PDB entry 5ZCS | electron microscopy, 4.90 A resolution (low resolution: residue-level contacts below are approximate; hydrogen-bond / salt-bridge calls are withheld) | chains A and C of the 8 polymer chains in the assembly

== Chain A ==
Protein: Serine/threonine-protein kinase mTOR
Source organism: Homo sapiens
Notes: EC 2.7.11.1
UniProtKB: P42345 (MTOR_HUMAN); numbering as in UniProt (aligned over 1-2549)
Amino-acid sequence (2549 residues; each row starts with the number of its first residue):
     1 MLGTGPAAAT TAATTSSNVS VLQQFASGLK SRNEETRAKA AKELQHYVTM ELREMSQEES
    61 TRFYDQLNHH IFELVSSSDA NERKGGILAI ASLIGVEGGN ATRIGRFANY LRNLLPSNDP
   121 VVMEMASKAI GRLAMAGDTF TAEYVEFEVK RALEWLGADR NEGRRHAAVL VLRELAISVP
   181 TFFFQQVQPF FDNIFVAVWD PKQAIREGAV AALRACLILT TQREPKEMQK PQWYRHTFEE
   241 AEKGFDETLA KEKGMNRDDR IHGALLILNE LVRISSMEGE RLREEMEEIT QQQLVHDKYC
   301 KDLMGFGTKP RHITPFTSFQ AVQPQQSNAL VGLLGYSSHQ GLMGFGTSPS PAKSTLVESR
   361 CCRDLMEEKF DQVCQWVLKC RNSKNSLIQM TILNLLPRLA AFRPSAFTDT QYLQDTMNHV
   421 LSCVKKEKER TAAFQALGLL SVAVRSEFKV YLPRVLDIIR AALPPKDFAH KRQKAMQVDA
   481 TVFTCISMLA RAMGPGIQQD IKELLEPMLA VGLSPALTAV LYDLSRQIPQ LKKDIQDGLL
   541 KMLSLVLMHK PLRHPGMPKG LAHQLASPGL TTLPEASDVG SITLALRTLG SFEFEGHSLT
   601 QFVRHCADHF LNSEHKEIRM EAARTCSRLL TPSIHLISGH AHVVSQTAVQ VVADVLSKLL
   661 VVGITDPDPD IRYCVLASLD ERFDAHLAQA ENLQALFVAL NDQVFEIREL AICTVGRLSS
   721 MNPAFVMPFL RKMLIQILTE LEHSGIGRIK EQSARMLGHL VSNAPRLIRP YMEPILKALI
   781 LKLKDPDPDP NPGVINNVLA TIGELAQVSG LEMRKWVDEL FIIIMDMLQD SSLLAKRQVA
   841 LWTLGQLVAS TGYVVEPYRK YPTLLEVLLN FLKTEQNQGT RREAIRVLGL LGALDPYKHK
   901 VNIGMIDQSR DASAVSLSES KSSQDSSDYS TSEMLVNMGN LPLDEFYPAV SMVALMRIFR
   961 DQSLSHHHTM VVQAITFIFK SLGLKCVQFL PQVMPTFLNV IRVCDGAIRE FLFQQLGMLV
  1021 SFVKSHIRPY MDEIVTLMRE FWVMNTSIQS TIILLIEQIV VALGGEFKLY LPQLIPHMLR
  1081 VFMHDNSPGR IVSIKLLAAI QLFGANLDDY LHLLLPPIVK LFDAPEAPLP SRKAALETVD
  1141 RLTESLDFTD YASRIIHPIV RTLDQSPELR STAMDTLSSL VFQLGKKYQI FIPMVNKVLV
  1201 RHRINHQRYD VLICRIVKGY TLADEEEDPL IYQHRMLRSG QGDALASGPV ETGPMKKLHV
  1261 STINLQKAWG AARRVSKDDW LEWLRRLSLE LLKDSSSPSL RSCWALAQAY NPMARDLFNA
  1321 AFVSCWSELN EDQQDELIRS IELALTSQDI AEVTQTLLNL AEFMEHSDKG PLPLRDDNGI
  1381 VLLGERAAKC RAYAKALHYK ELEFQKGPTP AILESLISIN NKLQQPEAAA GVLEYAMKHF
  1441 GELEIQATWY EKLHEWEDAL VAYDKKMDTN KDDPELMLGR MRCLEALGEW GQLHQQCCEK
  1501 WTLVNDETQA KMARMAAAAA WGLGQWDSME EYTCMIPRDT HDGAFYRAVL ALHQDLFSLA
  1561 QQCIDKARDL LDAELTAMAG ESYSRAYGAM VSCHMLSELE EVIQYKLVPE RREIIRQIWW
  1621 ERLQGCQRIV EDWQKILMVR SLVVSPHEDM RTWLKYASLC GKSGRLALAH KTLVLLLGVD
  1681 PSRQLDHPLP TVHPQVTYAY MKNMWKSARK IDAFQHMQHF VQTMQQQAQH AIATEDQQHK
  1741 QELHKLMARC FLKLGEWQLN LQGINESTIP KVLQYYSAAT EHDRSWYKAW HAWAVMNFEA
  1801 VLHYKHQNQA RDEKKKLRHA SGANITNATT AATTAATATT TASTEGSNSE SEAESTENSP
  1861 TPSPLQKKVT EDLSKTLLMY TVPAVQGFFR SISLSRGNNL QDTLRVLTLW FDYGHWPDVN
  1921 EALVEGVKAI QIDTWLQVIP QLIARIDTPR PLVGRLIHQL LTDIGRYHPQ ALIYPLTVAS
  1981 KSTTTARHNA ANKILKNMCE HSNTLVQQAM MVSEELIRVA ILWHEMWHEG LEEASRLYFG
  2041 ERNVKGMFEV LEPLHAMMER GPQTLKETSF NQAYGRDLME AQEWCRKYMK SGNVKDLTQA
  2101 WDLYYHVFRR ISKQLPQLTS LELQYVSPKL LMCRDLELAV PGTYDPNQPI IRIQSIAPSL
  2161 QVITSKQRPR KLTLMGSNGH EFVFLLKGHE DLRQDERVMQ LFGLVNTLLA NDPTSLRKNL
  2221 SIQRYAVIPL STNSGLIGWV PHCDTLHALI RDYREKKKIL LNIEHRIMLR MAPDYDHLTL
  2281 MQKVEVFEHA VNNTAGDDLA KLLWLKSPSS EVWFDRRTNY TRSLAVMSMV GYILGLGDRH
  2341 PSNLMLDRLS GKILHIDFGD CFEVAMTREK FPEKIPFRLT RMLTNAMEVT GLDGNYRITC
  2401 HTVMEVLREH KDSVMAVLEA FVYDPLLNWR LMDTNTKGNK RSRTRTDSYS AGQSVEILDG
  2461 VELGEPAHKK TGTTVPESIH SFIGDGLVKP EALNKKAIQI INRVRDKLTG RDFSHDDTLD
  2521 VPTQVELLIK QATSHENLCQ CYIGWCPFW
Unresolved in the structure: 1-16, 31-36, 54-59, 75-81, 157-161, 224-232, 247-257, 290-355, 381-385, 405-409, 467-477, 492-496, 550-577, 596-598, 634-643, 787-790, 904-932, 1223-1260, 1815-1866, 2437-2491
UniProt features mapped onto this chain:
  - region: Val2162 to Arg2168 (G-loop), Lys2258 to Gly2296 (Interaction with MLST8), Gly2335 to Asn2343 (Catalytic loop), His2355 to Thr2380 (Activation loop)
  - binding site (1D-myo-inositol hexakisphosphate): Lys1662, Lys1702, Arg1749
  - binding site (ATP): Ser2165, Gln2167, Leu2185, Lys2187, Glu2190, Tyr2225, Gly2238, Trp2239, Val2240, Thr2245, Met2345, Ile2356
  - binding site (Mg(2+)): Asn2343, Asp2357
  - modified residue: Met1 (N-acetylmethionine), Ser567 (Phosphoserine), Thr1162 (Phosphothreonine), Lys1218 (N6-acetyllysine), Ser1261 (Phosphoserine), Ser2159 (Phosphoserine), Thr2164 (Phosphothreonine), Thr2173 (Phosphothreonine), Thr2446 (Phosphothreonine), Ser2448 (Phosphoserine), Ser2478 (Phosphoserine), Ser2481 (Phosphoserine)
  - cross-link: Lys2066 (Glycyl lysine isopeptide (Lys-Gly) (interchain with G-Cter in ubiquitin))
  - natural variant: Ala8 (A8S: In a lung large cell carcinoma sample), Met135 (M135T: In a metastatic melanoma sample), Arg624 (R624H: In FCORD2; uncertain significance), Asp1376 (D1376E: Found in a patient with focal epilepsy; uncertain significance), Tyr1450 (Y1450D: In FCORD2), Trp1456 (W1456G: In FCORD2), Ala1459 (A1459D: In FCORD2; A1459S: In FCORD2; uncertain significance), Leu1460 (L1460P: In FCORD2), Cys1483 (C1483R: In FCORD2), Trp1490 (W1490R: In SKS), Met1595 (M1595I: In SKS), Arg1709 (R1709H: In FCORD2; uncertain significance), 13 further natural variant entries in UniProt
  - mutagenesis: Lys2066 (K2066R: Complete loss ubiquitination by the SCF(FBXO22) complex), Ser2159 (S2159A: Reduces mTORC1-associated S-2481 autophosphorylation; when associated with A-2164. Reduced activity of the mTORC1 complex; S2159D: Mimics phosphorylation ...), Thr2164 (T2164A: Reduces mTORC1-associated S-2481 autophosphorylation; when associated with A-2159; T2164E: Stronger phosphorylation of RPS6KB1; when associated with D-2159), Thr2173 (T2173A: Increased mTOR kinase activity), His2340 (H2340A: Barely detectable kinase activity), Asp2357 (D2357E: Kinase-dead mutant, loss of interaction with TM4SF5 and loss of lysosome membrane localization; when associated with I-2364), Val2364 (V2364I: Kinase-dead mutant, loss of interaction with TM4SF5 and loss of lysosome membrane localization; when associated with E-2357)
Reported in the primary citation:
  - conformationally variable residues (domain motion): Arg1966

== Chain C ==
Protein: Target of rapamycin complex subunit LST8
Source organism: Homo sapiens
UniProtKB: Q9BVC4 (LST8_HUMAN); numbering as in UniProt (aligned over 1-326)
Amino-acid sequence (326 residues; numbered 1 to 326; the number before each row is that of its first residue):
     1 MNTSPGTVGS DPVILATAGY DHTVRFWQAH SGICTRTVQH QDSQVNALEV TPDRSMIAAA
    61 GYQHIRMYDL NSNNPNPIIS YDGVNKNIAS VGFHEDGRWM YTGGEDCTAR IWDLRSRNLQ
   121 CQRIFQVNAP INCVCLHPNQ AELIVGDQSG AIHIWDLKTD HNEQLIPEPE VSITSAHIDP
   181 DASYMAAVNS TGNCYVWNLT GGIGDEVTQL IPKTKIPAHT RYALQCRFSP DSTLLATCSA
   241 DQTCKIWRTS NFSLMTELSI KSGNPGESSR GWMWGCAFSG DSQYIVTASS DNLARLWCVE
   301 TGEIKREYGG HQKAVVCLAF NDSVLG
Unresolved in the structure: 1-7, 325-326

== Interface between chain A and chain C ==
Contacting residue pairs - 21 pairs, chain A then chain C:
  Met2271(A) - Tyr20(C)
  Asp2274(A) - Gln44(C)
  His2277(A) - Gln44(C)
  His2277(A) - Tyr62(C)
  His2277(A) - Asn87(C)
  Leu2278(A) - Gln44(C)
  Leu2278(A) - Asn87(C)
  Thr2279(A) - Asn46(C)
  Thr2279(A) - Asn87(C)
  Leu2280(A) - Gln148(C)
  Gln2282(A) - Asn46(C)
  Gln2282(A) - Val316(C)
  Val2284(A) - Trp272(C)
  Glu2285(A) - Ser269(C)
  Glu2285(A) - Trp272(C)
  Glu2285(A) - Trp274(C)
  Glu2285(A) - Ser290(C)
  Glu2288(A) - Trp272(C)
  Ser2534(A) - Tyr222(C)
  His2535(A) - Tyr222(C)
  Glu2536(A) - Tyr222(C)
Also at the interface, not in a pair above, chain A (15 interface residues in all): Phe2371, Gln2540
Also at the interface, not in a pair above, chain C (14 interface residues in all): Asn132, Glu170

== Summary ==
The interface between chain A and chain C involves 15 residues on one side and 14 on the other. Curated
annotation (UniProt) lists 3 residues binding 1D-myo-inositol hexakisphosphate, 12 ATP-binding residues,
Mg2+-binding residues Asn2343(A) and Asp2357(A) and 7 mutagenesis sites on chain A. From the paper:
conformational variability at Arg1966(A).
Chain A is Serine/threonine-protein kinase mTOR and chain C is Target of rapamycin complex subunit LST8, both
from Homo sapiens; the structure, 4.9 Angstrom Cryo-EM structure of human mTOR complex 2, was determined by
electron microscopy.
